PDB entry 8HSR | electron microscopy, 4.00 A resolution | chains B and C of the 14 polymer chains in the assembly

# Chain B (and C)
Name: Transcription termination factor Rho
From: Thermus thermophilus HB8
Notes: chain C of this document is another copy of the same molecule, construct and numbering; everything in this record applies to it too
UniProtKB: Q5SJE9 (Q5SJE9_THET8); residues 1-426 here = UniProt positions 1-426
Sequence (428 residues; each row starts with the number of its first residue; numbers below 1 keep their minus sign (Gly-1 is residue -1)):
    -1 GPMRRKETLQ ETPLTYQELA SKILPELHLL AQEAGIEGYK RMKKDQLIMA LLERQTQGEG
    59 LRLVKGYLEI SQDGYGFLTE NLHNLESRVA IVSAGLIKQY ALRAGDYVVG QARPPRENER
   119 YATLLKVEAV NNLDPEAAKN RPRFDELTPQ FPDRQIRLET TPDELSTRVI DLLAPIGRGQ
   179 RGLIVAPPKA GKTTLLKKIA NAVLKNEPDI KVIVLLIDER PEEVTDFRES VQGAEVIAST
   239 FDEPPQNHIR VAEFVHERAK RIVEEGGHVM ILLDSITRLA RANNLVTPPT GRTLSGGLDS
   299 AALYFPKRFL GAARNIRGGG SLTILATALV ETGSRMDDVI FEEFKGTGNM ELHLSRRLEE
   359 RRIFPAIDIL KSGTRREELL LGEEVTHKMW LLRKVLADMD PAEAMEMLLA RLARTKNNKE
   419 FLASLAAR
Unresolved in the structure: -1 to 59, 421-426 (chain C: -1 to 59)
Construct notes: expression tag (-1 to 0)
Ion coordination: beryllium trifluoride ion near Glu217 (its only coordinating residue here)
Residues lining bound ligands: ADP (adenosine-5'-diphosphate): Pro185, Pro186, Lys187, Ala188, Gly189, Lys190, Thr191, Thr192, Leu193, Lys196, Glu217, Arg218, Glu221, Ser273, Arg276, Leu327, Glu357, Phe362
What the authors report for this chain:
  - conformationally variable residues (order/disorder transition): Asn415 to Arg426

# Interface between chain B and chain C
Contacting residue pairs (47):
  Pro186(B) with Glu340(C)
  Lys187(B) with Asn347(C), hydrogen bond (side chain-backbone); Met348(C); Gly371(C), hydrogen bond (side chain-backbone); Thr372(C); Arg373(C)
  Lys195(B) with Arg374(C)
  Glu217(B) with Gly344(C)
  Arg218(B) with Arg179(C); Lys343(C); Gly344(C), hydrogen bond (side chain-backbone); Thr345(C), hydrogen bond (side chain-backbone); Gly346(C), hydrogen bond (side chain-backbone); Asn347(C), hydrogen bond; Arg373(C)
  Pro219(B) with Pro147(C), hydrophobic
  Glu220(B) with Pro147(C); Gln148(C); Phe149(C); Arg179(C), salt bridge; Asn347(C), hydrogen bond
  Glu221(B) with Phe149(C); Arg373(C), salt bridge
  Thr223(B) with Pro147(C), hydrogen bond (side chain-backbone); Gln148(C)
  Asp224(B) with Phe149(C); Arg374(C), salt bridge
  Phe239(B) with Gly309(C); Thr345(C)
  Asp240(B) with Tyr302(C), hydrogen bond (backbone-side chain); Gly309(C); Arg312(C), salt bridge
  Glu241(B) with Tyr302(C)
  Pro242(B) with Tyr302(C)
  Pro286(B) with Arg290(C)
  Pro287(B) with Arg290(C)
  Thr291(B) with Arg290(C)
  Gly295(B) with Arg290(C), hydrogen bond (backbone-side chain)
  Asp297(B) with Arg290(C), salt bridge
  Thr330(B) with Glu340(C)
  Glu358(B) with Leu368(C)
  Arg359(B) with Ala395(C); Asp396(C), salt bridge
  Arg360(B) with Glu375(C), salt bridge; Met387(C); Trp388(C); Arg391(C)
Also at the interface, not in a pair above, chain B (28 interface residues in all): Thr192, Gly294, Leu296, Arg333, Met334
Also at the interface, not in a pair above, chain C (31 interface residues in all): Leu292, Ser293, Arg315, Arg333, Glu349

# In short
28 residues of chain B face 31 of chain C across their interface; the contacts include 10 hydrogen bonds and 7
salt bridges. Polar pairs include Glu220(B)-Arg179(C), Glu221(B)-Arg373(C) and Asp224(B)-Arg374(C). Bound to
chain B: ADP. The paper reports conformational variability at Asn415(B).
Chain B and chain C are both Transcription termination factor Rho (Thermus thermophilus HB8); the structure,
Thermus thermophilus Rho-engaged RNAP elongation complex (composite structure), was determined by electron
microscopy together with 8HSG, 8HSH, 8HSJ and 8HSL from the same study.
